PDB entry 7BGB | electron microscopy, 3.40 A resolution | chains K and B of the 10 polymer chains in the assembly

== Chain K ==
Molecule: Telomerase Cajal body protein 1
From: Homo sapiens
Reference sequence: Q9BUR4 (TCAB1_HUMAN); residues 1-548 here = UniProt positions 1-548
Chain sequence (548 residues; row label = number of the first residue in the row):
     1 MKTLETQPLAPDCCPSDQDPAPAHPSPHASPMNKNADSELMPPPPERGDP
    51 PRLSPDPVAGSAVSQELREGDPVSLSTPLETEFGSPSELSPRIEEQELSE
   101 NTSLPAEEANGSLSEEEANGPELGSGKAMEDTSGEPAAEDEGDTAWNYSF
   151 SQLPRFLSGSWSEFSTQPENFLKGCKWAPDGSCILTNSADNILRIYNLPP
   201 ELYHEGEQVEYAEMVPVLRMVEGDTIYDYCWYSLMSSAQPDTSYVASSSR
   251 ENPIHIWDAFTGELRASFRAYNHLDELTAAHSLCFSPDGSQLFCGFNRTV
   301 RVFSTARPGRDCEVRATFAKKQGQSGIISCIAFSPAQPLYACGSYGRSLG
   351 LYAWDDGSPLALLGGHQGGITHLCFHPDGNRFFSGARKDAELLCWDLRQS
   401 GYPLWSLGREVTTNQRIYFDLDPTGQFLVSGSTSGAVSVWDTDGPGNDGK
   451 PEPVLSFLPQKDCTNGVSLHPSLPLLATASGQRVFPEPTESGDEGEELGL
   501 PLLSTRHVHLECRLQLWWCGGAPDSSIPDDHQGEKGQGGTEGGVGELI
Not modelled in the structure: 1-150, 199-209, 318-324, 442-452, 486-503, 511-548
From the paper describing this entry:
  - binding site for the 451-nt RNA strand (chain B): Arg387

== Chain B ==
Molecule: 451-nt RNA strand
From: Homo sapiens
Sequence (451 nucleotides; row label = number of the first residue in the row):
     1 GGGUUGCGGAGGGUGGGCCUGGGAGGGGUGGUGGCCAUUUUUUGUCUAAC
    51 CCUAACUGAGAAGGGCGUAGGCGCCGUGCUUUUGCUCCCCGCGCGCUGUU
   101 UUUCUCGCUGACUUUCAGCGGGCGGAAAAGCCUCGGCCUGCCGCCUUCCA
   151 CCGUUCAUUCUAGAGCAAACAAAAAAUGUCAGCUGCUGGCCCGUUCGCCC
   201 CUCCCGGGGACCUGCGGCGGGUCGCCUGCCCAGCCCCCGAACCCCGCCUG
   251 GAGGCCGCGGUCGGCCCGGGGCUUCUCCGGAGGCACCCACUGCCACCGCG
   301 AAGAGUUGGGCUCUGUCAGCCGCGGGUCUCUCGGGGGCGAGGGCGAGGUU
   351 CAGGCCUUUCAGGCCGCAGGAAGAGGAACGGAGCGAGUCCCCGCGCGCGG
   401 CGCGAUUCCCUGAGCUGUGGGACGUGCACCCAGGACUCGGCUCACACAUG
   451 C
Not modelled in the structure: 1-210, 219-361, 393-396, 450-451
From the paper describing this entry:
  - contacts within the chain: A377-C447 (pi stacking)
  - mutagenesis - G414C: abolished binding to Telomerase Cajal body protein 1 (chain K) (citing earlier work)
  - mutagenesis - U418C: decreased expression (citing earlier work)

== How chain K and chain B interact ==
Pairs across the interface (14):
  Tyr227(K) - C415(B)  hydrogen bond to the phosphate
  Arg250(K) - C415(B)  phosphate contact
  His273(K) - C398(B)  hydrogen bond to the sugar
  His281(K) - G414(B)  sugar contact
  Ile327(K) - G414(B)  base contact
  Tyr345(K) - G414(B)  hydrogen bond to the phosphate
  Arg387(K) - G412(B)  hydrogen bond to the base
  Arg387(K) - G414(B)  hydrogen bond to the base
  Thr413(K) - A413(B)  base contact
  Asn414(K) - G412(B)  hydrogen bond to the phosphate
  Asn414(K) - A413(B)  hydrogen bond to the sugar
  Gln415(K) - A413(B)  hydrogen bond to the base
  Arg483(K) - A413(B)  salt bridge to the phosphate
  Phe485(K) - G412(B)  phosphate contact
Interface residues without a listed pair, chain K (16 interface residues in all): Phe171, Arg298, Lys388, Gln482
Interface residues without a listed pair, chain B (8 interface residues in all): U411, U416, A422

== In short ==
16 residues of chain K and 8 residues of chain B are in contact, with 8 hydrogen bonds and 1 salt bridge.
Polar pairs include Arg387(K)-G412(B), Arg387(K)-G414(B) and Gln415(K)-A413(B). The paper reports a binding
site for the 451-nt RNA strand (chain B) at Arg387(K); G414C of chain B abolishes binding to Telomerase Cajal
body protein 1 (chain K).
Here chain K is Telomerase Cajal body protein 1 and chain B is a 451-nt RNA strand, both from Homo sapiens.
Entry 7BGB (The H/ACA RNP lobe of human telomerase) was determined by electron microscopy (same publication as
7BG9).
